PDB entry 1U2O | X-ray diffraction, 2.10 A resolution | chain A

# Chain A
Name: Endoplasmin
Source organism: Canis lupus familiaris
Notes: fragment: N-terminal Domain of GRP94 Residues (69-337)
UniProt: P41148 (ENPL_CANFA); residue numbers follow UniProt; this construct covers 69-286, 328-337
Sequence (236 residues; each row starts with the number of its first residue; note: 37 numbers in that range are skipped by the numbering (no residue carries them; nothing is unmodelled there)):
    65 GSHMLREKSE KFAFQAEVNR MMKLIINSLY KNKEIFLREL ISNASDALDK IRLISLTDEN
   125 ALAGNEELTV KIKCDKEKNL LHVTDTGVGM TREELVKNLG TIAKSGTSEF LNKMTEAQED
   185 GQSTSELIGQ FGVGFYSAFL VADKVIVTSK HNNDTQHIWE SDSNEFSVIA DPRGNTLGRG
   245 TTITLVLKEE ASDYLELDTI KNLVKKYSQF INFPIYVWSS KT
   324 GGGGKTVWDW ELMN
Unresolved in the structure: 167-169, 184-186, 324-327
Sequence notes: cloning artifact (65-68)
Swiss-Prot annotation at these positions:
  - binding site (ATP): N107, D149, N162, F199
  - modified residue: K168 (N6-(2-hydroxyisobutyryl)lysine), S172 (Phosphoserine)
  - glycosylation (N-linked (GlcNAc...) asparagine): N107, N217
  - mutagenesis: E103 (E103A: Loss of ATPase activity)
Small-molecule neighbours: N-ethyl-5'-carboxamido adenosine (NEC): N107, A108, A111, D149, V152, G153, M154, N162, L163, G196, V197, F199, Y200, T245

# In short
Ligands of chain A: N-ethyl-5'-carboxamido adenosine. Curated annotation (UniProt) lists 4 ATP-binding
residues and one mutagenesis site.
Chain A is Endoplasmin (Canis lupus familiaris); the structure, Crystal Structure Of The N-Domain Of Grp94
Lacking The Charged Domain In Complex With Neca, was determined by X-ray diffraction together with 6D28, 1QY8
and 1QYE from the same study.
